PDB entry 5MER | X-ray diffraction, 1.88 A resolution | chains A and B of the 3 polymer chains in the assembly

# Chain A
Molecule: HLA class I histocompatibility antigen, A-2 alpha chain
From: Homo sapiens
UniProt: P01892 (1A02_HUMAN); residues 1-276 here correspond to UniProt positions 25-300 (UniProt number = residue number + 24)
Sequence (276 residues; each row starts with the number of its first residue):
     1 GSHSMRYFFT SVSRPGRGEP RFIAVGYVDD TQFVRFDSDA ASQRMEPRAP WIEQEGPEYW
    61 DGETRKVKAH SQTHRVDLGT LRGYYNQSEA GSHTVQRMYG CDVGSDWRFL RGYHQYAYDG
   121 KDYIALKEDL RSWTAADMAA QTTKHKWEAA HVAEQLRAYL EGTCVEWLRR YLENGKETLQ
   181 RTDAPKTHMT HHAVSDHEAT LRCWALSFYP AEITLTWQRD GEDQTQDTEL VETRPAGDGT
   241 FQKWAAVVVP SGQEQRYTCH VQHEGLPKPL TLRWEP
Disulfides: Cys101-Cys164, Cys203-Cys259
Ion coordination: Ca2+: Arg14, Gly16, Gly18

# Chain B
Molecule: Beta-2-microglobulin
From: Homo sapiens
UniProt: P61769 (B2MG_HUMAN); residues 1-99 here correspond to UniProt positions 21-119 (UniProt number = residue number + 20)
Sequence (100 residues; numbered 0 to 99; the number before each row is that of its first residue; numbering starts at 0):
     0 MIQRTPKIQV YSRHPAENGK SNFLNCYVSG FHPSDIEVDL LKNGERIEKV EHSDLSFSKD
    60 WSFYLLYYTE FTPTEKDEYA CRVNHVTLSQ PKIVKWDRDM
Differences from the reference sequence: initiating methionine (0)
Disulfides: Cys25-Cys80
Curated features (UniProtKB/Swiss-Prot):
  - modified residue: Gln2 (Pyrrolidone carboxylic acid)
  - glycosylation: Ile1 (N-linked (Glc) (glycation) isoleucine), Lys19 (N-linked (Glc) (glycation) lysine), Lys41 (N-linked (Glc) (glycation) lysine), Lys48 (N-linked (Glc) (glycation) lysine), Lys58 (N-linked (Glc) (glycation) lysine), Lys91 (N-linked (Glc) (glycation) lysine), Lys94 (N-linked (Glc) (glycation) lysine)

# Interface between chain A and chain B
Pairs across the interface (55; chain A residue first):
  Phe8(A) - Ser55(B)
  Phe8(A) - Phe56(B)  hydrophobic
  Phe9(A) - Phe56(B)
  Thr10(A) - Phe56(B)
  Thr10(A) - Phe62(B)
  Val12(A) - Ser33(B)
  Ile23(A) - Leu54(B)
  Val25(A) - Asp53(B)
  Val25(A) - Leu54(B)
  Val25(A) - Ser55(B)
  Tyr27(A) - Ser55(B)
  Tyr27(A) - Tyr63(B)
  Gln32(A) - Asp53(B)  hydrogen bond
  Arg35(A) - Asp53(B)  salt bridge
  Arg48(A) - Asp53(B)  salt bridge
  His93(A) - Met0(B)
  Gln96(A) - His31(B)  hydrogen bond
  Gln96(A) - Phe56(B)
  Gln96(A) - Trp60(B)  hydrogen bond (side chain-backbone)
  Gln96(A) - Phe62(B)
  Arg97(A) - Phe56(B)
  Gln115(A) - Trp60(B)
  Tyr116(A) - Trp60(B)
  Ala117(A) - Trp60(B)  hydrophobic
  Asp119(A) - Met0(B)
  Asp119(A) - Ile1(B)  hydrogen bond (backbone-backbone)
  Asp119(A) - His31(B)
  Gly120(A) - His31(B)
  Lys121(A) - Ile1(B)
  Asp122(A) - Trp60(B)  hydrogen bond
  Thr190(A) - Asp98(B)  hydrogen bond
  His192(A) - Asp98(B)  salt bridge
  Arg202(A) - Asp98(B)  salt bridge
  Arg202(A) - Met99(B)
  Trp204(A) - Asp98(B)  hydrogen bond
  Trp204(A) - Met99(B)
  Val231(A) - Gln8(B)
  Glu232(A) - Lys6(B)  salt bridge
  Glu232(A) - Gln8(B)  hydrogen bond (backbone-side chain)
  Glu232(A) - Ser28(B)  hydrogen bond
  Thr233(A) - Tyr26(B)
  Arg234(A) - Gln8(B)  hydrogen bond
  Arg234(A) - Tyr10(B)
  Arg234(A) - Tyr26(B)
  Arg234(A) - Met99(B)  hydrogen bond (side chain-backbone)
  Pro235(A) - Tyr10(B)  hydrogen bond (backbone-side chain)
  Pro235(A) - Asn24(B)
  Pro235(A) - Tyr26(B)
  Ala236(A) - Arg12(B)  hydrogen bond (backbone-side chain)
  Ala236(A) - Asn24(B)  hydrogen bond (backbone-side chain)
  Gly237(A) - Arg12(B)
  Gln242(A) - Tyr10(B)
  Gln242(A) - Ser11(B)  hydrogen bond (side chain-backbone)
  Gln242(A) - Arg12(B)  hydrogen bond (side chain-backbone)
  Trp244(A) - Met99(B)  hydrogen bond (side chain-backbone)
Interface residues without a listed pair, chain A (38 interface residues in all): Ser92, Thr94, Met98, Leu206, Asp238
Interface residues without a listed pair, chain B (26 interface residues in all): His13, Pro14, Pro32, Asp59, Leu65

# Summary
38 residues of chain A and 26 residues of chain B are in contact; the contacts include 17 hydrogen bonds and 5
salt bridges. Polar contacts include Arg35(A)-Asp53(B), Arg48(A)-Asp53(B) and His192(A)-Asp98(B). Arg14(A),
Gly16(A) and Gly18(A) form the Ca2+ site.
Here chain A is HLA class I histocompatibility antigen, A-2 alpha chain and chain B is Beta-2-microglobulin,
both from Homo sapiens. Entry 5MER (Human Leukocyte Antigen A02 presenting ILAKFLHEL) was determined by X-ray
diffraction (same publication as 5MEN, 5MEO, 5MEP and 5MEQ).
